8TOC - chains R and FN of the 181 polymer chains in the assembly; structure by electron microscopy, 3.11 A resolution.

[Chain R]
Molecule: 4269-nt RNA strand
Source organism: Bacteria abnormis
Sequence (4269 nucleotides; numbered 1 to 4269; the number before each row is that of its first residue):
     1 GGAGUGAACC CCGGAGGGGG UUCGCUGAAA GCCGAAUCGA AUUCGACUUU GCGUGAUUCA
    61 CAUCACGUCU UACUCACGAU ACUAGUACCG CGAGUUAUCU UGUGGUAAUU AAAAACUACC
   121 AGGAGAUAAC UUUAUGAAGA AAAGGACAAA AGCCUUGCUU CCCUAUGCGG UUUUCAUCAU
   181 ACUCAGCUUU CAACUAACAU UGUUGACUGC CUUGUUUAUG UAUUACCAUU AUACCUUUUA
   241 GGAGAUGGUG UCAUGAACAU GUACAAAUGG GUACCUGAAA GUAUCCGCGA UUCUGGCGAG
   301 GGGCAACCCU CUUAUUCAAA UAAUGGUGAU UAUGCACCGA GCGGCCCUUG GGUUGCUGCG
   361 GGUAUUCAUA CCAUGCCACA AUCGCUGCGG GAUUCCAUGA GAAAUUCUAU CAUGGUCACC
   421 GCGCAAGCUC GUCGUGAUGU CAUUGGCCCC GAAUGGGGCC CUGACGGACG CUUUACUGGA
   481 UAUGCUUCAG UGAUCGGGAC ACCUGAUCCU AAGCCUGCUG AUAUUGUGAA CAAGUUUACA
   541 GUUGAACGCA GACCGGUCAG CAACGGAAAU UUUCAACAGC GUGUGAAAGC UGGUGACAUU
   601 GUUGUUGCAC CGUAUACCAG UGAUGGAAAG AUUACUGUUA AACUAGUCGC CGGUCAGAAG
   661 GACAUUUCAA GUACUCCUGA UUACGAUUAU CGAAUUGACA GUAGUUUGGC GUCAUCCGCC
   721 GGAUUUGUUG UUGCUGGUGA ACGUUGGUAU UAUACCAAAC GUCACUUCAU UAUCCCUCGU
   781 UACUUCCAAA ACUGGCGCAU GCGCCGGCGU AAGUACGUAA CUGGUUGGGU AAUGCCAACG
   841 UUUUAUAGUC CGAAAGAGAU UUUUAAUCGC CUUAAGGAUU CGUUGGUACC AGAUACUGGG
   901 UUAGUCACCC AAGUUUGGGC AGACAACAAC ACAAAACGGA UGGAUUUCCU CACCGCUAUG
   961 GCUGAAAUCC CACAGACUCU CUCUUCUUUU CUCGAUGCGU UGGGUUACCU CGGAUCGCUU
  1021 AUUAAAGAUU UUAAACGUCG UCGCUUCUUU UUAAAUAAAG CGCAUCAACG UAUCCGUAAU
  1081 AAGCUCGGGG UGUCUUUCGC AGAAAGAAGA UCACAAAUUG UAUCUAAGUA CGAUCGUAAG
  1141 AUCGCAUCUG CCCGUAAGCC UGCAAUUAUU GUAAAAUUGC GGCAACGGAA AGAAAAGGCC
  1201 UUAAAAGCCC UAGAUAAAAU GCGUGUUCGA GAGGAAAAGA AAAUGAUACG UGAAUUUGCC
  1261 ACUCAGGCAG CCUCACUAUG GCUUUCUUUU CGGUACGAGA UCAUGCCGCU UUAUUAUCAA
  1321 UCUCAGGACG UAUUGGACGU AAUUGCCAAC UCGACUUCUG AAUUUAUGAC AUCGCGGGAC
  1381 UUUGUUGCUA AAGCAAUCAA CAUUGGAAUU CCUUUGGAAU GGAAUCUUGA UCAAGAAAAC
  1441 UUGGUUUCUC AACCGAGACA CAAUGUGAUG GUUAAAUCAA AAUUGUCACC CGAAAACAAC
  1501 AUCGGGAAGA CUCUUUCAGU UAAUCCAUUU ACAACAGCUU GGGAGCUGUU GACAUUGUCC
  1561 UUCGUCGUCG ACUGGUUUGU CAACUUUGGU GACGUCAUCG CAGGGUUUAC UGGCGGUUAC
  1621 UCAGAUGAUU CUGGGGCAAC UGCUAGUUGG CGCUUUGAUG AUAAAAAGGU AUUCCACUUA
  1681 AAGAAUAUCC CCUCAGCUAU GGUGAUCGUC GACAUUAACU UCUACACCCG UCAGGUCAUU
  1741 GACCCGCGGC UGUGCGGGGG GCUUGCUUUC UCCCCCAAAC UUAACCUUUU CCGGUAUCUU
  1801 GACGCCAUGA GUUUAUCAUG GAAUCGAUCU CGUUUAAAGA UCAGUCGAGC UACUUGACAA
  1861 UUUUCUGCGC ACCCAUCCCG GGUGGCGCCC AAAGUGAGGA AAAUCACAUG GCAAAUAAGC
  1921 CAAUGCAACC GAUCACAUCU ACAGCAAAUA AAAUUGUGUG GAGUGAUCCA ACUCGUUUAU
  1981 CAACUACAUU UUCAGCAAGU CUGUUACGCC AACGUGUUAA AGUUGGUAUA GCCGAACUGA
  2041 AUAAUGUUUC AGGUCAAUAU GUAUCUGUUU AUAAGCGUCC UGCACCUAAA CCGGAAGGUU
  2101 GUGCAGAUGC CUGUGUCAUU AUGCCGAAUG AAAACCAAUC CAUUCGCACA GUGAUUUCAG
  2161 GGUCAGCCGA AAACUUGGCU ACCUUAAAAG CAGAAUGGGA AACUCACAAA CGUAACGUUG
  2221 ACACACUCUU CGCGAGCGGC AACGCCGGUU UGGGUUUCCU UGACCCUACU GCGGCUAUCG
  2281 UAUCGUCUGA UACUACUGCU UAAGUGGUGA UUACUGUGCC UAAAAGUCAA AAUAAACGAC
  2341 AAAUAAGACG CAGUUCUUCC GUUAAUUACA AGAAUAUCGU UAAAGCUUGC AAUGAUGCAA
  2401 UGCUAAACGC UUGUGAUCAA CUGAAGUCCA CGAGUAUUCC UGCUUUCCAA UCAAACGUCC
  2461 UUUCGGAUGU UCUUUCCCUC UCUGAUGCGG CCGACAUAAC AGUCAAGCAC CGAAUUGUUU
  2521 CUAAAUUCGG CGAGCCUGCU GGGUCGAGCC UCCGCGACGU UGCUUUUAAC AAUUAUAAAU
  2581 UGUUCGAACA ACAUCUUGGG AGCAUUCCUC AGAUUACUAA UCUGUGGCAG GAAGGAAAAG
  2641 AGUUUUUCUU UUUGCGGAAA GCAAAGGCUA ACUUGGGUAA AUGGUUAAAA ACAUUUAAAC
  2701 UUGACUAUAA UUCUAUUACA GUCGAGUUCA CCCCAGGUGA GUCUUAUACC UCGGCCACUG
  2761 GGCACGUAUC GGUGUUUGCU AAGCUUUCCA ACUUAGCUCA CUGGACAUGC ACUGCUGACG
  2821 UCGUUGAUGA UGUUUGCCAU CUAGUGUAUU AUAAUCGCGG CCUAAAGGCU GCCGCUAGAA
  2881 AACACAUCGG UCUGAUGGUC CCAAUUGAGG GAGAGUCUGG GUUUGACACC UUUUCUCGCC
  2941 ACCUCAUGGG UGUUAUAUCC AUCGUUCCUG GGGCCCGCGG CGCAUCCGUG CCGAAGAACC
  3001 AGGAAACGGA CCGUUUUAUC GACGUUGAAC CCACUUUCAA UAUGAUUCUC CAGCGUUGGG
  3061 UAGCGGGCGA AAUUACUCGC UGCUUAACUU UAGCUAAGAA UCAUCUUGGC GCAUCACGGA
  3121 AUAUUAACGG UAAAGUUGUA UUUCACGAUG CUCAAGAAUU GCACAAAGAA AUGAUCCGAG
  3181 AUCUUUCUUA UGCUACUAUU GAUUUUUCAA ACGCUUCUGA UAGCGUCUUG CUGUGGGUGG
  3241 UACAGCUUCU UUUUCCGAAG CAUGUAUCGU AUGUUUUGAC ACAGUAUCGU UCGUCGACUG
  3301 UCCAACUCGG UUCAGAUCUU AUCGAACCGA AUAAACUUUC AAGUAUGGGA AAUGGUUUUA
  3361 CUUUUGAAGU AAUGACCCUC CUCUUACUGU CGAUAGGUAG AAUCUUUGAU CCUACCUGCC
  3421 GGGUUUACGG AGAUGAUGUU AUCAUCAAAG CAGAAGUAGC CGACGAUUUC AUCAACACUG
  3481 UGUCAUCCAU UGCCUUCAUG ACGAACAAUA AGAAGACCUU UUUGAAGGGU CUCUUUCGUG
  3541 AAUCAUGCGG UGCUUUCCAA UUUGACACAU UUGACAUCCA GUCAUUUGAG UUCGAAUGGG
  3601 CUGAUAAUUU UACUGACGUU AUUGCGAUCU GCAACAAACU GAAGUUAAUU AUCGACGCUG
  3661 CUCAAUGCAA CGAAGCAGUA AUAGCAAUAU UACGCAAUGC GCAUACCGUC AUCUGUGAAU
  3721 GCAUCCCUGU UCUUUGCAAG GGACCGCAGC CGCCUGAUUU CAACCUCUUU UUAUCUCAAU
  3781 AUGUUUAUGA UGAUAAUUGG AAGAAGAAAC AGAUGAAAUC UGAUUUAGCC AUAACUAAGC
  3841 UAAAUAGACU CGUUGAUAAA CAAUGGGGUU UCUUUUCAGC UACACAUCAU CACCCUGAGG
  3901 AAUUAUGUUA CGUAAACAUU CCUGUUUACG UCCCUCGUCG UGAUUCUGUU CAUGCUGGCC
  3961 AGAAUCUUUU CGUUGACCUU UCAAAUCUUU ACGCUUUACG UUUUACCAAA UCAACGGUAA
  4021 GAGGUAAAGG UAAAUGGGUC AAUGUUCCCC ACUGGGUUAC ACCGGUUGGU UCAAUUUAUC
  4081 GUGCUUCCCG UAUCAGACAG CAAUACCCUA ACAUAGGGGA AUUGCCUACC UGCUACUGGU
  4141 CACCACAUCA GUUGGACUUG AUCACCUCCU AAUAAAUCUU UACGAUUUAU AAUAAUGGUA
  4201 UGUACUAUGA GUAUGUAUGU AGGUUGAAAA CCCUACCCGC UUAGGAUUGC UUAGCAGUCC
  4261 UUCCCGGCA

[Chain FN]
Molecule: Coat protein
Source organism: Acinetobacter phage AP205
UniProtKB: Q9AZ42 (Q9AZ42_9VIRU); residues 1-129 here correspond to UniProt positions 2-130 (UniProt number = residue number + 1)
Chain sequence (129 residues; row label = number of the first residue in the row):
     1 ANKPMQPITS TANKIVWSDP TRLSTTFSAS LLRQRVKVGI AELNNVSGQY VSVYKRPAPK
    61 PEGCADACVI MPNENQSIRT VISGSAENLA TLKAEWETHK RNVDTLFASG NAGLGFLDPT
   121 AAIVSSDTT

[Interface between chain R and chain FN]
Contacting residue pairs (17; chain R residue first):
  U2565(R) - Gln34(FN)  phosphate contact
  U2566(R) - Gln34(FN)  sugar contact
  U2566(R) - Val36(FN)  sugar contact
  U2566(R) - Asn45(FN)  sugar contact
  U2566(R) - Ser83(FN)  phosphate contact
  U2567(R) - Ser83(FN)  hydrogen bond to the phosphate
  U2576(R) - Arg79(FN)  hydrogen bond to the base
  A2578(R) - Arg79(FN)  hydrogen bond to the sugar
  A2579(R) - Gln49(FN)  phosphate contact
  A2579(R) - Arg79(FN)  salt bridge to the phosphate
  A2588(R) - Lys37(FN)  hydrogen bond to the sugar
  A2588(R) - Val38(FN)  sugar contact
  A2588(R) - Gly39(FN)  hydrogen bond to the phosphate
  C2589(R) - Lys37(FN)  sugar contact
  C2589(R) - Val38(FN)  sugar contact
  C2589(R) - Gly39(FN)  phosphate contact
  G3900(R) - Thr11(FN)  sugar contact
Other interface residues (no listed pair), chain R (10 interface residues in all): A3901
Other interface residues (no listed pair), chain FN (12 interface residues in all): Ile40, Ser77

[Summary]
The interface between chain R and chain FN involves 10 residues on one side and 12 on the other; the contacts
include 5 hydrogen bonds and 1 salt bridge. Polar contacts include U2576(R)-Arg79(FN), A2578(R)-Arg79(FN) and
A2588(R)-Lys37(FN).
Chain R is a 4269-nt RNA strand (Bacteria abnormis) and chain FN is Coat protein (Acinetobacter phage AP205);
the structure, Acinetobacter phage AP205, was determined by electron microscopy (same publication as 8TOB,
8TV9, 8TVA, 8TW2 and 8TWC).
